PDB entry 1W51 | X-ray diffraction, 2.55 A resolution | chain A

[Chain A]
Molecule: Beta-secretase 1
From: Homo sapiens
Notes: EC 3.4.23.46; fragment: active protease domain, residues 43-453
UniProt: P56817 (BAE1_HUMAN); residues -18 to 392 here correspond to UniProt positions 43-453 (UniProt number = residue number + 61)
Amino-acid sequence (411 residues; each row starts with the number of its first residue; numbers below 1 keep their minus sign (Leu-18 is residue -18)):
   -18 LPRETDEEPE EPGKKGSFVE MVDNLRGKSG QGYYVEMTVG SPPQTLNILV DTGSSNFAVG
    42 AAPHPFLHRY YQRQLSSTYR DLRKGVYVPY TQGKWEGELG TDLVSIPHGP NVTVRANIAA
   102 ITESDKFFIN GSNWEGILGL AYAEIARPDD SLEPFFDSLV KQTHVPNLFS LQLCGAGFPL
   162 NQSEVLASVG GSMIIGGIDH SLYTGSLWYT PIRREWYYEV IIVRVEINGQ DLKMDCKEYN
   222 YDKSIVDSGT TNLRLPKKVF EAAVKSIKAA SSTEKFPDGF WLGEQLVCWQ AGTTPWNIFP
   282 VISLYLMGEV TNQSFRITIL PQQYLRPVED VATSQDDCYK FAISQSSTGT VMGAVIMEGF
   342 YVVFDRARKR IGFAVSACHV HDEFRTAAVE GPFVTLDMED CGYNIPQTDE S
Disordered / not traced: -18 to -2, 158-167, 311-313, 387-392
Disulfides: Cys155-Cys359, Cys217-Cys382, Cys269-Cys319
Small-molecule neighbours: hydroxyethylamine bace inhibitor (L01; 3-[({(1S,2R)-1-benzyl-2-hydroxy-3-[(3-methoxybenzyl)amino]propyl}amino)(hydroxy)methyl]-N,N-dipropylbenzamide): Gly11, Gln12, Gly13, Leu30, Asp32, Gly34, Ser35, Val69, Pro70, Tyr71, Thr72, Gln73, Phe108, Ile110, Trp115, Ile118, Ile126, Arg128, Tyr198, Asp228, Gly230, Thr231, Thr232, Arg235

[Overview]
Chain A binds hydroxyethylamine bace inhibitor.
Chain A is Beta-secretase 1 (Homo sapiens); the structure, BACE (Beta Secretase) in complex with a nanomolar
non-peptidic inhibitor, was determined by X-ray diffraction together with 1W50 from the same study.
